PDB entry 6XEZ | electron microscopy, 3.50 A resolution | chains A and B of the 8 polymer chains in the assembly

Chain A:
Protein: RNA-directed RNA polymerase
From: Severe acute respiratory syndrome coronavirus 2
Notes: EC 2.7.7.48
UniProt: P0DTD1 (R1AB_SARS2); residues 1-932 here correspond to UniProt positions 4393-5324 (UniProt number = residue number + 4392)
Amino-acid sequence (932 residues; each row starts with the number of its first residue):
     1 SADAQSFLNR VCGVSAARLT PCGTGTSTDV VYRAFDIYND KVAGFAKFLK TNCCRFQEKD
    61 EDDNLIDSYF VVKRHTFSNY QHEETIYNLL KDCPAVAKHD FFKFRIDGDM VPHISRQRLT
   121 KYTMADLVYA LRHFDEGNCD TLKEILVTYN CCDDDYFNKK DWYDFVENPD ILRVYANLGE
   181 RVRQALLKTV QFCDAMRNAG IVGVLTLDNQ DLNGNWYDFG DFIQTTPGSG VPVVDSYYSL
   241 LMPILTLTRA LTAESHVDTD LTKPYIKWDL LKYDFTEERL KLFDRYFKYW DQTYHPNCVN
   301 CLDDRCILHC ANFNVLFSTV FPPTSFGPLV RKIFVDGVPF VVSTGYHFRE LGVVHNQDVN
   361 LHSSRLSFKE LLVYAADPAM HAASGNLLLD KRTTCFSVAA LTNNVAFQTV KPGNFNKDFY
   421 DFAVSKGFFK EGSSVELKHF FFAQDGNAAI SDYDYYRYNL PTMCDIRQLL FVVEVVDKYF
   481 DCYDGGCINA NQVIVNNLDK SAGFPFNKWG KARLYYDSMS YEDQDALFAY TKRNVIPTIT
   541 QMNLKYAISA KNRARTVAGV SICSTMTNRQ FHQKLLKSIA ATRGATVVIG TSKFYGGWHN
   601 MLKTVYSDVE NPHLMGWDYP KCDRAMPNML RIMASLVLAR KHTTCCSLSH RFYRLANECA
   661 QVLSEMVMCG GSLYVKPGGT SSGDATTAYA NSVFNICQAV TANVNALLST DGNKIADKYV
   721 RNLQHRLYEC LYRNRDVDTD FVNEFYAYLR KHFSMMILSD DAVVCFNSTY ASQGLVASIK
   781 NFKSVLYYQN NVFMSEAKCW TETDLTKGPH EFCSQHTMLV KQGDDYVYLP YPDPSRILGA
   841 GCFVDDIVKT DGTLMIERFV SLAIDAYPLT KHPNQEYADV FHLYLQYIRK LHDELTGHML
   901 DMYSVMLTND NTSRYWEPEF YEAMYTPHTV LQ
Unresolved in the structure: 1-3, 930-932
Curated features (UniProtKB/Swiss-Prot):
  - region: Lys-545 to Arg-555 (Interaction with RMP Remdesivir), Thr-582 to Pro-620 (RdRp Palm N-ter)
  - active site: Ser-759, Asp-760, Asp-761
  - binding site (Mn(2+)): Asn-209, Asp-218
  - binding site (Zn(2+)): His-295, Cys-301, Cys-306, Cys-310, Cys-487, His-642, Cys-645, Cys-646
  - site: Gln-932 (Cleavage)
Bound ions: Mg2+: Asn-209, Asp-218 (together with ADP); Zn2+ site 1: His-295, Cys-301, Cys-306, Cys-310; Zn2+ site 2: Cys-487, His-642, Cys-645, Cys-646
Residues lining bound ligands:
  - chapso (1N7), molecule 1: Arg-197, Val-231, Asp-284, Lys-288, Tyr-289
  - chapso (1N7), molecule 2: Val-204, Asp-221, Ile-223, Val-231, Val-233, Arg-733
  - ADP (adenosine-5'-diphosphate): Phe-35, Lys-50, Asn-52, Lys-73, His-75, Asn-79, Arg-116, Asp-208, Asn-209, Tyr-217, Asp-218, Gly-220, Asp-221
Reported in the primary citation:
  - binding site for ADP: Lys-73, His-75, Arg-116
  - Mg2+ coordination through a water molecule: Asp-208 (proposed by the authors, not directly observed)

Chain B:
Protein: Non-structural protein 8
From: Severe acute respiratory syndrome coronavirus 2
UniProt: P0DTD1 (R1AB_SARS2); residues 1-198 here correspond to UniProt positions 3943-4140 (UniProt number = residue number + 3942)
Amino-acid sequence (199 residues; row label = number of the first residue in the row; numbering starts at 0):
     0 MAIASEFSSL PSYAAFATAQ EAYEQAVANG DSEVVLKKLK KSLNVAKSEF DRDAAMQRKL
    60 EKMADQAMTQ MYKQARSEDK RAKVTSAMQT MLFTMLRKLD NDALNNIINN ARDGCVPLNI
   120 IPLTTAAKLM VVIPDYNTYK NTCDGTTFTY ASALWEIQQV VDADSKIVQL SEISMDNSPN
   180 LAWPLIVTAL RANSAVKLQ
Unresolved in the structure: 0-5, 192-198
Sequence notes: initiating methionine (0)
Curated features (UniProtKB/Swiss-Prot):
  - site: Gln-198 (Cleavage)

Chain A / chain B interface:
Residue-residue contacts (61):
  Leu-270(A) / Ile-119(B)
  Leu-271(A) / Ala-110(B)  hydrophobic
  Leu-271(A) / Val-115(B)  hydrophobic
  Leu-271(A) / Pro-116(B)
  Leu-271(A) / Ile-119(B)  hydrophobic
  Tyr-273(A) / Pro-116(B)  hydrophobic
  Thr-324(A) / Asn-118(B)
  Thr-324(A) / Ile-119(B)
  Phe-326(A) / Asn-118(B)
  Pro-328(A) / Pro-116(B)
  Pro-328(A) / Leu-117(B)  hydrogen bond (backbone-backbone)
  Val-330(A) / Gly-113(B)
  Val-330(A) / Cys-114(B)
  Val-330(A) / Val-115(B)  hydrogen bond (backbone-backbone)
  Val-330(A) / Leu-117(B)  hydrophobic
  Arg-331(A) / Gly-113(B)
  Arg-331(A) / Cys-114(B)
  Lys-332(A) / Asn-100(B)  hydrogen bond
  Lys-332(A) / Asn-104(B)  hydrogen bond
  Val-338(A) / Leu-95(B)  hydrophobic
  Pro-339(A) / Leu-95(B)
  Phe-340(A) / Leu-95(B)  hydrophobic
  Leu-366(A) / Gln-88(B)
  Phe-368(A) / Arg-80(B)
  Phe-368(A) / Thr-84(B)
  Leu-371(A) / Thr-84(B)
  Leu-371(A) / Met-87(B)
  Leu-371(A) / Gln-88(B)
  Ala-375(A) / Met-87(B)  hydrophobic
  Ala-379(A) / Leu-117(B)  hydrophobic
  Met-380(A) / Met-94(B)
  Ala-382(A) / Leu-117(B)  hydrophobic
  Ala-382(A) / Pro-121(B)
  Ala-383(A) / Ile-120(B)  hydrophobic
  Ser-384(A) / Met-94(B)
  Ser-384(A) / Lys-97(B)
  Asn-386(A) / Lys-127(B)
  Leu-387(A) / Leu-122(B)  hydrophobic
  Leu-387(A) / Ala-125(B)
  Leu-387(A) / Leu-128(B)  hydrophobic
  Leu-387(A) / Met-129(B)
  Leu-389(A) / Met-129(B)
  Leu-389(A) / Val-130(B)
  Leu-389(A) / Val-131(B)  hydrogen bond (backbone-backbone)
  Lys-391(A) / Val-131(B)  hydrogen bond (backbone-backbone)
  Lys-391(A) / Pro-133(B)
  Arg-392(A) / Val-131(B)
  Val-398(A) / Asn-118(B)
  Val-398(A) / Pro-121(B)
  Asn-403(A) / Met-129(B)
  Val-405(A) / Met-129(B)  hydrophobic
  Val-405(A) / Ile-185(B)  hydrophobic
  Phe-407(A) / Ala-162(B)  hydrophobic
  Phe-407(A) / Pro-183(B)  hydrophobic
  Trp-509(A) / Lys-82(B)
  Trp-509(A) / Val-83(B)  hydrophobic
  Trp-509(A) / Met-87(B)  hydrophobic
  Leu-514(A) / Lys-79(B)
  Leu-514(A) / Val-83(B)  hydrophobic
  Asp-517(A) / Ser-76(B)
  Ser-518(A) / Arg-80(B)
Interface residues without a listed pair, chain A (51 interface residues in all): Lys-272, Pro-323, Ser-325, Leu-329, Val-341, Thr-344, Leu-372, Tyr-374, Pro-378, His-381, Gly-385, Leu-388, Asp-390, Thr-402, Lys-508, Asp-523, Met-666
Interface residues without a listed pair, chain B (47 interface residues in all): Ala-86, Met-90, Leu-91, Phe-92, Leu-98, Leu-103, Ile-107, Asn-109, Arg-111, Thr-123, Thr-141, Tyr-149, Trp-154

In short:
51 residues of chain A face 47 of chain B across their interface; the contacts include 6 hydrogen bonds. Polar
pairs include Lys-332(A)/Asn-100(B), Lys-332(A)/Asn-104(B) and Pro-328(A)/Leu-117(B). Ligands of chain A: ADP
and chapso. The paper reports a binding site for ADP at Lys-73(A), His-75(A) and Arg-116(A); water-mediated
Mg2+ coordination by Asp-208(A).
Here chain A is RNA-directed RNA polymerase and chain B is Non-structural protein 8, both from Severe acute
respiratory syndrome coronavirus 2. Entry 6XEZ (Structure of SARS-CoV-2 replication-transcription complex
bound to nsp13 helicase - nsp13(2)-RTC) was determined by electron microscopy.
